PDB entry 5HYC | X-ray diffraction, 2.40 A resolution | chains A and C of the 3 polymer chains in the assembly

[Chain A]
Protein: Uncharacterized protein
Organism: Magnaporthe oryzae (strain 70-15 / ATCC MYA-4617 / FGSC 8958)
UniProt: G4NCW2 (G4NCW2_MAGO7); residues 1-153 here = UniProt positions 1-153
Amino-acid sequence (161 residues; numbered 1 to 161; the number before each row is that of its first residue):
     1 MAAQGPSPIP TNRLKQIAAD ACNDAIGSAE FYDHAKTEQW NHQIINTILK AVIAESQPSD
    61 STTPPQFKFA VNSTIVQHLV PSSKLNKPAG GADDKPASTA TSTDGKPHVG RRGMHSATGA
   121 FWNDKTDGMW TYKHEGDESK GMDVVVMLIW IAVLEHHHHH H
Unresolved in the structure: 1-4, 85-103, 154-161
Sequence notes: expression tag (154-161)
Reported in the primary citation:
  - conformationally variable residues (order/disorder transition): V80 to K84, D104 to R112
  - mutagenesis - H34A, H115A: abolished binding to MoDyn1I2
  - mutagenesis - F121A: unchanged binding to MoDyn1I2(1-250)
  - mutagenesis - T131E: abolished binding to MoDyn1I2(117-150)
  - mutagenesis - F121A: unchanged binding to Cytoplasmic dynein 1 intermediate chain 2 (chain C)
  - mutagenesis - T131E: abolished binding to Cytoplasmic dynein 1 intermediate chain 2 (chain C)

[Chain C]
Protein: Cytoplasmic dynein 1 intermediate chain 2
UniProt: G4MTS7 (G4MTS7_MAGO7); residues 117-151 here = UniProt positions 117-151
Amino-acid sequence (35 residues; numbered 117 to 151; the number before each row is that of its first residue):
   117 AAPQNLTTVP LTTIYECPPS PVKEIFSYSK GIQTQ
Unresolved in the structure: 117-121, 151

[Chain A / chain C interface]
Pairs across the interface - 49 pairs, chain A then chain C:
  L79(A) with S136(C); V138(C)
  V80(A) with V138(C)
  P81(A) with V138(C); K139(C); E140(C); I141(C), hydrophobic
  S82(A) with E140(C), hydrogen bond (backbone-side chain)
  S83(A) with I141(C)
  D104(A) with K139(C), hydrogen bond (backbone-side chain)
  G105(A) with K139(C)
  K106(A) with K139(C), hydrogen bond (backbone-side chain)
  P107(A) with K139(C)
  H108(A) with S136(C), hydrogen bond; P137(C), hydrogen bond (side chain-backbone); K139(C)
  V109(A) with S136(C), hydrogen bond (backbone-side chain)
  G110(A) with S136(C); P137(C); V138(C)
  R111(A) with C133(C); P135(C); S136(C), hydrogen bond (backbone-backbone)
  R112(A) with C133(C)
  G113(A) with C133(C); P135(C)
  M114(A) with E132(C); C133(C), hydrogen bond (backbone-backbone)
  H115(A) with I130(C); Y131(C); E132(C)
  S116(A) with I130(C); Y131(C), hydrogen bond (backbone-backbone)
  A117(A) with T129(C)
  T118(A) with T128(C); T129(C), hydrogen bond (backbone-backbone)
  A120(A) with T124(C); V125(C); P126(C)
  F121(A) with T123(C); T124(C); V125(C), hydrophobic
  W122(A) with T123(C); T124(C), hydrogen bond (backbone-backbone)
  N123(A) with L122(C)
  M129(A) with T129(C), hydrogen bond
  K133(A) with Y131(C)
  E138(A) with K139(C), salt bridge
  V145(A) with Y131(C)
Other interface residues (no listed pair), chain A (31 interface residues in all): G119, D124, T131
Other interface residues (no listed pair), chain C (20 interface residues in all): L127, P134
From the paper, about this interface:
  - residue pairs: H115(A)-E132(C) (hydrophobic contact), F121(A)-V125(C) (hydrophobic contact), F121(A)-T124(C) (hydrophobic contact), E138(A)-K139(C) (salt bridge)
  - interface residues, chain A: V80(A), R112(A)
  - interface residues, chain C: L122(C)

[Overview]
The interface between chain A and chain C involves 31 residues on one side and 20 on the other, with 12
hydrogen bonds and 1 salt bridge. Among the polar pairs are E138(A)-K139(C), S82(A)-E140(C) and
D104(A)-K139(C). The authors report hydrophobic contacts between H115(A) and E132(C), F121(A) and V125(C) and
F121(A) and T124(C); a salt bridge between E138(A) and K139(C). From the paper: H34A and H115A of chain A
abolish binding to MoDyn1I2; interface residues V80(A), R112(A) and L122(C); 4 substitutions were tested in
all.
Chain A is Uncharacterized protein (Magnaporthe oryzae (strain 70-15 / ATCC MYA-4617 / FGSC 8958)) and chain C
is Cytoplasmic dynein 1 intermediate chain 2; the structure, Structure based function annotation of a
hypothetical protein MGG_01005 related to the development of rice blast ..., was determined by X-ray
diffraction, deposited together with 5HXL.
